PDB entry 3FCK | X-ray diffraction, 1.64 A resolution | chain B

== Chain B ==
Protein: Uracil-DNA glycosylase
From: Homo sapiens
Notes: EC 3.2.2.-
Reference sequence: P13051 (UNG_HUMAN); residues 85-304 here correspond to UniProt positions 94-313 (UniProt number = residue number + 9)
Chain sequence (223 residues; numbered 82 to 304; the number before each row is that of its first residue):
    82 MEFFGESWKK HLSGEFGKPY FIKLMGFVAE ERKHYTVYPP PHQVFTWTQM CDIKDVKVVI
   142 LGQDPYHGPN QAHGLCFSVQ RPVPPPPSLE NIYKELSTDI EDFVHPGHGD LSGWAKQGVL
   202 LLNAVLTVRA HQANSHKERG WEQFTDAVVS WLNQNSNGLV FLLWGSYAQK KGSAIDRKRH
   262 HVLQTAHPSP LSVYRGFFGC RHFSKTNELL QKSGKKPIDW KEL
Unresolved in the structure: 82
Differences from the reference sequence: expression tag (82-84)
Small-molecule neighbours: FCK (3-({[3-({[(1E)-(2,6-dioxo-1,2,3,6-tetrahydropyrimidin-4-yl)methylidene]amino}oxy)propyl]amino}methyl)benzoic acid): Gly143, Gln144, Asp145, Pro146, Tyr147, Leu156, Cys157, Phe158, Pro168, Ser169, Asn204, His268, Pro269, Ser270, Pro271, Leu272
Swiss-Prot annotation at these positions:
  - active site: Asp145 (Proton acceptor)
  - binding site (uracil): Gln144, Phe158, Asn204, His268
  - binding site (dsDNA): His148, Ser169, Ser247, His268, Ser270, Ser273, Arg276
  - modified residue: Lys286 (N6-acetyllysine)

== Overview ==
Bound to chain B: compound FCK. Curated annotation (UniProt) lists active-site residue Asp145, 4
uracil-binding residues and 7 dsDNA-binding residues.
Chain B is Uracil-DNA glycosylase (Homo sapiens); the structure, Complex of UNG2 and a fragment-based design
inhibitor, was determined by X-ray diffraction, deposited together with 3FCF and 3FCL.
